Entry 4R6Q (X-ray diffraction, 1.60 A resolution); this record covers chains A and E of the 8 polymer chains in the assembly.

# Chain A (and E)
Protein: Agglutinin alpha chain
Source organism: Artocarpus integer
Notes: chain E of this document is another copy of the same molecule, construct and numbering; everything in this record applies to it too
UniProtKB: P18670 (LECA_ARTIN); numbering as in UniProt (aligned over 1-133)
Sequence (133 residues; each row starts with the number of its first residue):
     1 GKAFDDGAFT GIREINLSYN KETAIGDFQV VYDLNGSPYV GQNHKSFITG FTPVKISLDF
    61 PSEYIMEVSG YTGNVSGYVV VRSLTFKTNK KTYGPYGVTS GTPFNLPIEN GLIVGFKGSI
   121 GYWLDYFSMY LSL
Residues lining bound ligands: alpha-D-galactopyranose / nitrobenzene: Gly1, Phe47, Ser76, Tyr78, Val80, Gly121, Tyr122, Trp123, Asp125
From the paper describing this entry:
  - binding site for alpha-D-galactopyranose: Phe47, Tyr78, Tyr122, Trp123, Asp125
  - binding site for nitrobenzene: Tyr122

# Chain A / chain E interface
Contacting residue pairs (11; chain A residue first):
  Asp6(A) - Asn35(E)
  Gly7(A) - Asn35(E)
  Ala8(A) - Asn35(E)  hydrogen bond (backbone-side chain)
  Phe9(A) - Asn35(E)
  Leu34(A) - Leu34(E)  hydrophobic
  Leu34(A) - Tyr39(E)  hydrophobic
  Asn35(A) - Asp6(E)
  Asn35(A) - Gly7(E)
  Asn35(A) - Ala8(E)  hydrogen bond (side chain-backbone)
  Asn35(A) - Phe9(E)
  Tyr39(A) - Leu34(E)  hydrophobic

# Overview
The chain A/chain E interface involves 7 residues from each chain; the contacts include 2 hydrogen bonds. Its
one hydrogen-bonded contact is Ala8(A)-Asn35(E). Ligands of chain A: alpha-D-galactopyranose / nitrobenzene.
From the paper: a binding site for alpha-D-galactopyranose at Phe47(A), Tyr78(A) and Tyr122(A) among others; a
binding site for nitrobenzene at Tyr122(A).
Both chains are Agglutinin alpha chain (Artocarpus integer). Entry 4R6Q (Jacalin-carbohydrate interactions.
Distortion of the ligand as a determinant of affinity) was determined by X-ray diffraction, deposited together
with 4R6N, 4R6O, 4R6P and 4R6R.
